Entry 8HH9 (electron microscopy, 3.60 A resolution); this record covers chains A and D of the 7 polymer chains in the assembly.

== Chain A ==
Protein: ATP synthase subunit alpha
Organism: Bacillus sp. PS3
Notes: EC 7.1.2.2
UniProt: A0A0M3VGF9 (A0A0M3VGF9_BACP3); residue numbers follow UniProt; this construct covers 2-502
Amino-acid sequence (501 residues; numbered 2 to 502; the number before each row is that of its first residue):
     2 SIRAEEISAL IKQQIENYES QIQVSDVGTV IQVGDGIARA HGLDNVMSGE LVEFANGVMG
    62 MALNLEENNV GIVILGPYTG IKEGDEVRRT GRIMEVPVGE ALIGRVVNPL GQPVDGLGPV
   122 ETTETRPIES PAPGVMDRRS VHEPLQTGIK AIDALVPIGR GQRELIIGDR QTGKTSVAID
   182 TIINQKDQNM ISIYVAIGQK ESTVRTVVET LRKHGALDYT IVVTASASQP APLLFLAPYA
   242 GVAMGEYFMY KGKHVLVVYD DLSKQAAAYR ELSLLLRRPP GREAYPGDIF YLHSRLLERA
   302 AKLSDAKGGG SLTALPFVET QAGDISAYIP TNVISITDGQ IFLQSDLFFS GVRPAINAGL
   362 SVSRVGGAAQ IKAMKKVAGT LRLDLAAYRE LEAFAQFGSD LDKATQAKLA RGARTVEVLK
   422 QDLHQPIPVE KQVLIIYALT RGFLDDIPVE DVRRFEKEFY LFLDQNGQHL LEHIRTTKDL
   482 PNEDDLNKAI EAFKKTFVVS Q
Not modelled in the structure: 2-23, 502
Construct notes: conflict Pro132 (Arg in A0A0M3VGF9), Ser193 (Cys in A0A0M3VGF9), Phe463 (Trp in A0A0M3VGF9)
Small-molecule neighbours: ATP (adenosine-5'-triphosphate): Arg171, Gln172, Thr173, Gly174, Lys175, Thr176, Ser177, Glu320, Phe349, Arg354, Gln422, Asp423, Leu424

== Chain D ==
Protein: ATP synthase subunit beta
Organism: Bacillus sp. PS3
Notes: EC 7.1.2.2
UniProt: A0A0M4U1P9 (A0A0M4U1P9_BACP3); residues 1-473 here = UniProt positions 1-473
Amino-acid sequence (484 residues; numbered -10 to 473; the number before each row is that of its first residue; numbers below 1 keep their minus sign (Met-10 is residue -10)):
   -10 MHHHHHHHHH HMTRGRVIQV MGPVVDVKFE NGHLPAIYNA LKIQHKARNE NEVDIDLTLE
    50 VALHLGDDTV RTIAMASTDG LIRGMEVIDT GAPISVPVGE VTLGRVFNVL GEPIDLEGDI
   110 PADARRDPIH RPAPKFEELA TEVEILETGI KVVDLLAPYI KGGKIGLFGG AGVGKTVLIQ
   170 ELIHNIAQEH GGISVFAGVG ERTREGNDLY HEMKDSGVIS KTAMVFGQMN EPPGARMRVA
   230 LTGLTMAEYF RDEQGQDVLL FIDNIFRFTQ AGSEVSALLG RMPSAVGYQP TLATEMGQLQ
   290 ERITSTAKGS ITSIQAIYVP ADDYTDPAPA TTFSHLDATT NLERKLAEMG IYPAVDPLAS
   350 TSRALAPEIV GEEHYQVARK VQQTLQRYKE LQDIIAILGM DELSDEDKLV VHRARRIQFF
   410 LSQNFHVAEQ FTGQPGSYVP VKETVRGFKE ILEGKYDHLP EDAFRLVGRI EEVVEKAKAM
   470 GVEV
Not modelled in the structure: -10 to 0, 472-473
Construct notes: initiating methionine (-10); expression tag (-9 to 0)
Bound ions: Mg2+: Thr165 (together with ADP)
Small-molecule neighbours: ADP (adenosine-5'-diphosphate): Ala160, Gly161, Val162, Gly163, Lys164, Thr165, Val166, Tyr341, Pro342, Phe414, Ala417, Phe420

== Chain A / chain D interface ==
Pairs across the interface - 63 pairs, chain A then chain D:
  Ile32(A) - Gly55(D)
  Gln33(A) - His53(D)
  Gln33(A) - Leu54(D)
  Val34(A) - Ile26(D)  hydrophobic
  Val34(A) - Leu52(D)
  Val34(A) - His53(D)  hydrogen bond (backbone-backbone)
  Gly35(A) - Leu52(D)
  Asp36(A) - Leu52(D)
  Asp36(A) - Arg270(D)  salt bridge
  Tyr79(A) - Tyr27(D)  hydrogen bond
  Thr80(A) - Ile26(D)
  Lys83(A) - Leu23(D)  hydrogen bond (side chain-backbone)
  Lys83(A) - Ala25(D)
  Glu84(A) - Leu23(D)
  Glu84(A) - His53(D)
  Glu84(A) - Gly55(D)
  Glu84(A) - Asp56(D)  hydrogen bond (side chain-backbone)
  Glu84(A) - Asp57(D)  hydrogen bond (side chain-backbone)
  Val115(A) - Phe125(D)
  Val115(A) - Glu126(D)
  Asp116(A) - Glu126(D)
  Gly117(A) - Glu126(D)
  Arg171(A) - Phe322(D)  hydrogen bond (side chain-backbone)
  Arg171(A) - Ser323(D)
  Arg171(A) - Leu325(D)  hydrogen bond (side chain-backbone)
  Gln200(A) - Ser323(D)
  Lys201(A) - Ser323(D)
  Lys201(A) - His324(D)
  Lys201(A) - Asp326(D)  salt bridge
  Glu202(A) - Phe125(D)
  Glu202(A) - Leu128(D)
  Glu202(A) - Glu290(D)
  Ser203(A) - Leu128(D)
  Arg206(A) - Phe125(D)  hydrogen bond (side chain-backbone)
  Arg206(A) - Glu126(D)  hydrogen bond (side chain-backbone)
  Arg206(A) - Leu128(D)  hydrogen bond (side chain-backbone)
  Arg206(A) - Thr130(D)
  Glu210(A) - Thr130(D)
  Ser227(A) - Glu290(D)  hydrogen bond
  Ala228(A) - Glu290(D)
  Ala228(A) - His324(D)
  Ser229(A) - Glu290(D)  hydrogen bond (backbone-side chain)
  Lys265(A) - Ser323(D)
  Arg271(A) - Ala274(D)
  Glu272(A) - Pro279(D)
  Glu272(A) - Thr280(D)
  Glu272(A) - Thr283(D)
  Leu275(A) - Met271(D)
  Leu275(A) - Pro272(D)
  Arg278(A) - Gly269(D)
  Arg278(A) - Met271(D)
  Arg279(A) - Met271(D)
  Pro281(A) - Met271(D)  hydrophobic
  Gln322(A) - Ala319(D)
  Phe350(A) - Leu347(D)  hydrophobic
  Phe350(A) - Thr350(D)
  Ser351(A) - Gln375(D)
  Gln397(A) - Ile383(D)
  Gln397(A) - Leu392(D)
  Gln397(A) - Asp394(D)
  Phe398(A) - Ile383(D)  hydrophobic
  Phe398(A) - Asp394(D)
  Gly399(A) - Asp394(D)  hydrogen bond (backbone-side chain)
Interface residues without a listed pair, chain A (43 interface residues in all): Val107, Gln172, Gly199, Gln230, Leu276, Glu284, Ala285, Arg354
Interface residues without a listed pair, chain D (48 interface residues in all): Pro24, Ala51, Ala122, Glu127, Ala129, Lys153, Ser273, Gly286, Gln287, Tyr313, Thr314, Arg368, Arg376

== In short ==
43 residues of chain A and 48 residues of chain D are in contact, with 13 hydrogen bonds and 2 salt bridges.
Among the polar pairs are Asp36(A)-Arg270(D), Lys201(A)-Asp326(D) and Tyr79(A)-Tyr27(D). Ligands of chain A:
ATP. Ligands of chain D: ADP.
Here chain A is ATP synthase subunit alpha and chain D is ATP synthase subunit beta, both from Bacillus sp.
PS3. Entry 8HH9 (F1 domain of FoF1-ATPase from Bacillus PS3, 90 degrees, low ATP) was determined by electron
microscopy together with 8HH1, 8HH2, 8HH3, 8HH4, 8HH5, 8HH6 and 5 further entries from the same study.
